9MUL - chains A and B; structure by X-ray diffraction, 2.40 A resolution.

== Chain A ==
Molecule: Glutamate receptor ionotropic, NMDA 1
Organism: Homo sapiens
UniProt: Q05586 (NMDZ1_HUMAN); residue numbers follow UniProt; this construct covers 394-544, 663-800
Chain sequence (306 residues; each row starts with the number of its first residue; note: 116 numbers in that range are skipped by the numbering (no residue carries them; nothing is unmodelled there)):
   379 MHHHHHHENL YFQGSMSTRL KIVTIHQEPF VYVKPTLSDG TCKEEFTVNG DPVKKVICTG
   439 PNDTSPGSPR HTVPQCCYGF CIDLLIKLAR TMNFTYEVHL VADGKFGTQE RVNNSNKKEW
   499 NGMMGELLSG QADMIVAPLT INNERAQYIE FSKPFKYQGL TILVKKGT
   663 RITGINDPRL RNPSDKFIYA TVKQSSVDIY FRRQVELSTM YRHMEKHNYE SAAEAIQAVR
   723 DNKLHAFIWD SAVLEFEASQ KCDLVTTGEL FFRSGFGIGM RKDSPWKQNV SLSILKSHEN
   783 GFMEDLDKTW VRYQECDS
Disordered / not traced: 379-396, 441-445, 489-493, 796-800
Differences from the reference sequence: initiating methionine (379); expression tag (380-393); linker (545-546)
Disulfide bonds: Cys-420/Cys-454, Cys-436/Cys-455
Residues lining bound ligands:
  - A1BRA (5-[(3-chlorobenzene-1-sulfonyl)methoxy]-6-methyl-N-[(pyridin-3-yl)methyl]pyrazine-2-carboxamide): Ile-519, Pro-532, Tyr-535, Arg-755, Ser-756, Gly-757
  - glycine (GLY): Phe-484, Pro-516, Leu-517, Thr-518, Arg-523, Ser-687, Ser-688, Trp-731, Asp-732, Phe-758
UniProt features mapped onto this chain:
  - binding site (glycine): Pro-516, Thr-518, Arg-523, Ser-688, Asp-732
  - glycosylation (N-linked (GlcNAc...) asparagine): Asn-440, Asn-471, Asn-491, Asn-674, Asn-771
  - natural variant: Ser-688 (S688Y: In NDHMSD)

== Chain B ==
Molecule: Glutamate receptor ionotropic, NMDA 2A
Organism: Homo sapiens
UniProt: Q12879 (NMDE1_HUMAN); residue numbers follow UniProt; this construct covers 401-539, 662-802
Chain sequence (297 residues; each row starts with the number of its first residue; note: 119 numbers in that range are skipped by the numbering (no residue carries them; nothing is unmodelled there)):
   387 MHHHHHHENL YFQGPDDNHL SIVTLEEAPF VIVEDIDPLT ETCVRNTVPC RKFVKINNST
   447 NEGMNVKKCC KGFCIDILKK LSRTVKFTYD LYLVTNGKHG KKVNNVWNGM IGEVVYQRAV
   507 MAVGSLTINE ERSEVVDFSV PFVETGISVM VSRGTQ
   662 VTGLSDKKFQ RPHDYSPPFR FGTVPNGSTE RNIRNNYPYM HQYMTKFNQK GVEDALVSLK
   722 TGKLDAFIYD AAVLNYKAGR DEGCKLVTIG SGYIFATTGY GIALQKGSPW KRQIDLALLQ
   782 FVGDGEMEEL ETLWLTGICH N
Disordered / not traced: 387-402, 423-426, 801-802
Differences from the reference sequence: initiating methionine (387); expression tag (388-400); linker (540-541)
Disulfide bonds: Cys-429/Cys-455, Cys-436/Cys-456, Cys-745/Cys-800
Residues lining bound ligands:
  - A1BRA (5-[(3-chlorobenzene-1-sulfonyl)methoxy]-6-methyl-N-[(pyridin-3-yl)methyl]pyrazine-2-carboxamide): Phe-459, Val-526, Pro-527, Phe-528, Val-529, Glu-530, Leu-779, Leu-780, Val-783, Met-788, Glu-792, Leu-796
  - glutamic acid (GLU): His-485, Ser-511, Leu-512, Thr-513, Arg-518, Gly-688, Ser-689, Thr-690, Tyr-730, Asp-731, Tyr-761
UniProt features mapped onto this chain:
  - binding site (L-glutamate): Ser-511, Thr-513, Arg-518, Ser-689, Thr-690, Asp-731
  - glycosylation (N-linked (GlcNAc...) asparagine): Asn-443, Asn-444, Asn-687
  - natural variant: Leu-411 (L411Q: In FESD; uncertain significance), Cys-436 (C436R: In FESD), Gly-449 (G449E: Found in a cutaneous malignant melanoma sample), Val-452 (V452M: No effect on localization to the cell membrane), Phe-459 (F459S: Found in a cutaneous malignant melanoma sample), Gly-483 (G483R: In FESD), Gly-498 (G498S: In FESD; uncertain significance), Arg-504 (R504W: In FESD), Val-506 (V506A: In FESD), Arg-518 (R518C: In FESD; R518H: In FESD), Thr-531 (T531M: In FESD), Gly-532 (G532V: In FESD), 25 further natural variant entries in UniProt

== How chain A and chain B interact ==
Contacting residue pairs - 44 pairs, chain A then chain B:
  Ile-519(A) / Leu-780(B)  hydrophobic
  Asn-520(A) / Leu-780(B)
  Asn-521(A) / Leu-777(B)  hydrogen bond (side chain-backbone)
  Asn-521(A) / Leu-780(B)
  Asn-521(A) / Gln-781(B)
  Ala-524(A) / Leu-780(B)  hydrophobic
  Gln-525(A) / Leu-777(B)
  Lys-531(A) / Ile-514(B)
  Lys-531(A) / Phe-524(B)  hydrogen bond (side chain-backbone)
  Lys-531(A) / Ser-525(B)  hydrogen bond (side chain-backbone)
  Lys-531(A) / Pro-527(B)
  Pro-532(A) / Pro-527(B)  hydrophobic
  Tyr-535(A) / Pro-527(B)
  Tyr-535(A) / Glu-530(B)
  Tyr-535(A) / Thr-758(B)
  Tyr-535(A) / Thr-759(B)
  Tyr-535(A) / Gly-760(B)
  Arg-695(A) / Gly-784(B)  hydrogen bond (side chain-backbone)
  Arg-695(A) / Asp-785(B)  salt bridge
  Gln-696(A) / Gly-784(B)  hydrogen bond (side chain-backbone)
  Gln-696(A) / Asp-785(B)
  Gln-696(A) / Gly-786(B)  hydrogen bond (side chain-backbone)
  Phe-754(A) / Val-783(B)
  Arg-755(A) / Glu-530(B)
  Arg-755(A) / Glu-792(B)  salt bridge
  Gln-770(A) / Ser-519(B)
  Gln-770(A) / Lys-767(B)
  Leu-774(A) / Glu-516(B)
  Leu-774(A) / Ser-519(B)
  Leu-777(A) / Asn-515(B)
  Leu-777(A) / Glu-516(B)
  Leu-777(A) / Ser-519(B)
  Lys-778(A) / Glu-516(B)
  His-780(A) / Ala-757(B)
  His-780(A) / Thr-758(B)  hydrogen bond
  Glu-781(A) / Asn-515(B)
  Glu-781(A) / Glu-516(B)  hydrogen bond (side chain-backbone)
  Glu-781(A) / Asn-693(B)  hydrogen bond (backbone-side chain)
  Glu-781(A) / Asn-697(B)  hydrogen bond (backbone-side chain)
  Glu-781(A) / Ala-757(B)
  Asn-782(A) / Asn-697(B)
  Glu-786(A) / Tyr-754(B)  hydrogen bond
  Glu-786(A) / Phe-756(B)
  Arg-794(A) / Tyr-754(B)  hydrogen bond
Also at the interface, not in a pair above, chain A (22 interface residues in all): Gly-783
Also at the interface, not in a pair above, chain B (27 interface residues in all): Ile-755, Lys-772

== In short ==
22 residues of chain A face 27 of chain B across their interface, with 12 hydrogen bonds and 2 salt bridges.
Polar contacts include Arg-695(A)/Asp-785(B), Arg-755(A)/Glu-792(B) and Asn-521(A)/Leu-777(B). Compound A1BRA
is bound between chain A and chain B. Ligands of chain A: glycine.
Chain A is Glutamate receptor ionotropic, NMDA 1 and chain B is Glutamate receptor ionotropic, NMDA 2A, both
from Homo sapiens; the structure, Crystal structure of GluN1/GluN2A ligand-binding domain in complex with
Compound 1, Glycine and Glutamate, was determined by X-ray diffraction together with 9MUM from the same study.
